Entry 4BST (X-ray diffraction, 4.30 A resolution (low resolution: residue-level contacts below are approximate; hydrogen-bond / salt-bridge calls are withheld)); this record covers chains B and D of the 4 polymer chains in the assembly.

== Chain B ==
Name: Leucine-rich repeat-containing G-protein coupled receptor 5
Source organism: Homo sapiens
Notes: fragment: extracellular lrr domain, residues 22-543
UniProt: O75473 (LGR5_HUMAN); numbering as in UniProt (aligned over 22-543)
Chain sequence (539 residues; row label = number of the first residue in the row):
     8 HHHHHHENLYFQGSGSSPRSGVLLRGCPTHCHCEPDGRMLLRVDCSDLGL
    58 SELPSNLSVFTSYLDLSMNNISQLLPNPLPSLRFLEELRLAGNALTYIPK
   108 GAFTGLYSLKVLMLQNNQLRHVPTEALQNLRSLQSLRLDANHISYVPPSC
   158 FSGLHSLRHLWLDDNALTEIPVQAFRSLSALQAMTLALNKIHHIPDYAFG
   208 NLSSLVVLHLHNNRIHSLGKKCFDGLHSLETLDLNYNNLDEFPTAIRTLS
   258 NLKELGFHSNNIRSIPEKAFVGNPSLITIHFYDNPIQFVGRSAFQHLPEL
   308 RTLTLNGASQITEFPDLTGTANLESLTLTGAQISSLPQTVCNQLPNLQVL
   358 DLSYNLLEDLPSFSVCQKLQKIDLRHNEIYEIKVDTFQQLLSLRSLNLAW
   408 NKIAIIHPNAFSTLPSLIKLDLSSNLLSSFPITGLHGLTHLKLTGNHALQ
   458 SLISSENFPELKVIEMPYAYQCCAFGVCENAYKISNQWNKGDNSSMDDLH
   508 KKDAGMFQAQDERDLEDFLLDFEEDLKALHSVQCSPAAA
Not modelled in the structure: 8-32, 486-538, 544-546
Differences from the reference sequence: expression tag (8-21, 544-546)
Disulfide bonds: Cys34-Cys40, Cys38-Cys52, Cys348-Cys373, Cys479-Cys541, Cys480-Cys485
Covalently attached groups: N-acetylglucosamine (NAG) linked to Asn77, Asn208
UniProt features mapped onto this chain:
  - glycosylation (N-linked (GlcNAc...) asparagine): Asn63, Asn77, Asn208, Asn500
  - mutagenesis: Asp146 (D146F: Abolishes activation of Wnt signaling), Asp170 (D170F: Abolishes activation of Wnt signaling), Ala190 (A190D: Abolishes activation of Wnt signaling)
Reported in the primary citation:
  - mutagenesis - S458R: decreased signaling with R-spondin-1 (chain D)
  - mutagenesis - L459R: increased signaling with R-spondin-1 (chain D)
  - mutagenesis - Y289A/D290A, Y289W/D290A, H454A: unchanged signaling with R-spondin-1 (chain D)

== Chain D ==
Name: R-spondin-1
Source organism: Homo sapiens
Notes: fragment: fu1fu2, residues 31-146
UniProt: Q2MKA7 (RSPO1_HUMAN); residues 31-146 here = UniProt positions 31-146
Chain sequence (126 residues; each row starts with the number of its first residue):
    29 GSRISAEGSQACAKGCELCSEVNGCLKCSPKLFILLERNDIRQVGVCLPS
    79 CPPGYFDARNPDMNKCIKCKIEHCEACFSHNFCTKCKEGLYLHKGRCYPA
   129 CPEGSSAANGTMECSSPAAAHHHHHH
Not modelled in the structure: 29-39, 144-154
Differences from the reference sequence: expression tag (29-30, 147-154)
Disulfide bonds: Cys40-Cys47, Cys44-Cys53, Cys56-Cys75, Cys79-Cys94, Cys97-Cys105, Cys102-Cys111, Cys114-Cys125, Cys129-Cys142
UniProt features mapped onto this chain:
  - glycosylation: Asn137 (N-linked (GlcNAc...) asparagine)
  - mutagenesis: Arg66 (R66A: Strongly reduces activation of Wnt signaling; R66W: Reduces activation of Wnt signaling), Arg70 (R70C/E: Strongly reduces activation of Wnt signaling), Gln71 (Q71E: No effect on activation of Wnt signaling; Q71R: Strongly reduces activation of Wnt signaling), Gly73 (G73E/R: Strongly reduces activation of Wnt signaling), Arg87 (R87A: Nearly abolishes activation of Wnt signaling), Phe106 (F106A: Abolishes activation of Wnt signaling. Abolishes LGR4 binding; F106E: Abolishes activation of Wnt signaling), Phe110 (F110A: Nearly abolishes activation of Wnt signaling; F110E: Abolishes activation of Wnt signaling), Lys122 (K122A: Strongly reduces affinity for LGR4), Arg124 (R124A: Strongly reduces affinity for LGR4), Asn137 (N137Q: Secretion of RSPO1 is decreased. Increased Wnt/beta-catenin signaling-enhancing effects)
Reported in the primary citation:
  - mutagenesis - F106E, F110E: abolished growth
  - mutagenesis - R66W, R70C, Q71R, G73R: unchanged binding to ecto-LGR5
  - mutagenesis - R66W, R70C, Q71R, G73R: decreased signaling
  - mutagenesis - R66W, R70C, Q71R, G73R: unchanged binding to Leucine-rich repeat-containing G-protein coupled receptor 5 (chain B)

== Chain B / chain D interface ==
Residue-residue contacts (36; chain B residue first):
  Asp54(B) with Lys42(D)
  Arg96(B) with Ser78(D)
  Gln122(B) with Pro77(D); Ser78(D)
  Asn123(B) with Lys59(D)
  Gln125(B) with Lys59(D)
  Gln141(B) with Glu141(D)
  Arg144(B) with Phe106(D)
  Asp146(B) with Arg87(D)
  Ala147(B) with Arg87(D)
  Arg165(B) with Thr112(D); Leu120(D)
  His166(B) with Phe110(D); Thr112(D)
  Trp168(B) with Asp85(D); Phe106(D)
  Asp171(B) with Arg87(D)
  Gln189(B) with Phe110(D); Lys122(D); Gly123(D)
  Ala190(B) with Phe106(D); Phe110(D)
  Thr192(B) with Phe106(D)
  Leu195(B) with Arg87(D)
  Val213(B) with Phe110(D); Lys122(D)
  Val214(B) with Phe106(D); Phe110(D)
  His216(B) with Ser107(D)
  His218(B) with Arg87(D)
  Asn219(B) with Asn88(D); Pro89(D)
  Ser235(B) with Lys122(D)
  Glu237(B) with Arg124(D)
  Thr238(B) with Asn109(D)
  Lys260(B) with Arg124(D)
Also at the interface, not in a pair above, chain B (31 interface residues in all): Ser74, Met75, Leu167, Asp170, Met191
Also at the interface, not in a pair above, chain D (19 interface residues in all): Phe61
From the paper, about this interface:
  - residue pairs: Ala190(B)-Phe106(D) (hydrophobic contact)
  - hot spots on chain B (mutagenesis) - R144E, D171A, A190D, V214W: decreased signaling with R-spondin-1 (chain D)
  - hot spots on chain B (mutagenesis) - D146F, D170F: abolished signaling with R-spondin-1 (chain D)
  - hot spots on chain D (mutagenesis) - F106E, F110E: abolished binding to Leucine-rich repeat-containing G-protein coupled receptor 5 (chain B)
  - hot spots on chain D (mutagenesis) - K59E, R87E: decreased signaling with Leucine-rich repeat-containing G-protein coupled receptor 5 (chain B)

== Overview ==
Chain B and chain D form an interface of 31 and 19 residues respectively. The paper describes a hydrophobic
contact between Ala190(B) and Phe106(D). From the paper: S458R, R144E and D171A of chain B, among others,
reduce signaling with R-spondin-1 (chain D); R66W, R70C and Q71R of chain D, among others, reduce signaling;
19 substitutions were tested in all.
Chain B is Leucine-rich repeat-containing G-protein coupled receptor 5 and chain D is R-spondin-1, both from
Homo sapiens; the structure, Structure of the ectodomain of LGR5 in complex with R-spondin-1 (Fu1Fu2) in P6122
crystal form, was determined by X-ray diffraction together with 4BSU, 4BSO, 4BSP, 4BSR and 4BSS from the same
study.
